9JZ0 - chains K and L of the 66 polymer chains in the assembly; structure by electron microscopy, 3.50 A resolution.

# Chain K (and L)
Protein: Portal protein
From: Escherichia phage T7
Notes: chain L of this document is another copy of the same molecule, construct and numbering; everything in this record applies to it too
UniProtKB: P03728 (PORTL_BPT7); residue numbers follow UniProt; this construct covers 1-536
Sequence (536 residues; each row starts with the number of its first residue):
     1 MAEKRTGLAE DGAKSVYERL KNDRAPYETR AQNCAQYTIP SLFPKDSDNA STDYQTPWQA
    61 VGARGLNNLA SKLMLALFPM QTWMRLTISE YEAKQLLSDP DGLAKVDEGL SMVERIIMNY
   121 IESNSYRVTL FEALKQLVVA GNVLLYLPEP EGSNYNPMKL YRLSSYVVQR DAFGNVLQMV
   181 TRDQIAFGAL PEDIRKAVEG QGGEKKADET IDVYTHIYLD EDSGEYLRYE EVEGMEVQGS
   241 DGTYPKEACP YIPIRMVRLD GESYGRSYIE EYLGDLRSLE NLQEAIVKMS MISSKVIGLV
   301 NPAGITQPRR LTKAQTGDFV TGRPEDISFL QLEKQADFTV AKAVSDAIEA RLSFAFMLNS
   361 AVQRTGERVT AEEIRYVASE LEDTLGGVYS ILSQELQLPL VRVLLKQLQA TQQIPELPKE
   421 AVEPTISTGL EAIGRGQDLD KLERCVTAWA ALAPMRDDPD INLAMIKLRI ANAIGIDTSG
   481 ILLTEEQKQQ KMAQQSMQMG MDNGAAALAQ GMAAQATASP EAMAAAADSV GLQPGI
Not modelled in the structure: 1-5, 435-536 (chain L: 1-5, 437-536)

# Chain K / chain L interface
Contacting residue pairs (131):
  Ile-39(K) / Glu-271(L)
  Ser-41(K) / Leu-259(L)
  Asn-49(K) / Gly-261(L)  hydrogen bond (side chain-backbone)
  Ala-50(K) / Pro-26(L)
  Ala-50(K) / Tyr-27(L)
  Ala-50(K) / Arg-30(L)  hydrogen bond (backbone-side chain)
  Ala-50(K) / Arg-266(L)
  Ser-51(K) / Arg-30(L)
  Thr-52(K) / Arg-30(L)
  Thr-52(K) / Arg-266(L)
  Asp-53(K) / Arg-30(L)  salt bridge
  Asp-53(K) / Arg-266(L)
  Tyr-54(K) / Leu-259(L)
  Tyr-54(K) / Arg-266(L)
  Tyr-54(K) / Glu-270(L)  hydrogen bond (backbone-side chain)
  Thr-56(K) / Glu-271(L)  hydrogen bond (side chain-backbone)
  Thr-56(K) / Gly-274(L)
  Thr-56(K) / Asp-275(L)
  Trp-58(K) / Arg-351(L)  hydrogen bond (backbone-side chain)
  Ala-60(K) / Arg-351(L)
  Arg-64(K) / Arg-351(L)
  Arg-64(K) / Phe-354(L)
  Asn-67(K) / Asp-383(L)
  Asn-67(K) / Gly-386(L)
  Asn-68(K) / Asp-383(L)
  Ser-71(K) / Glu-382(L)  hydrogen bond (side chain-backbone)
  Ser-71(K) / Asp-383(L)  hydrogen bond (side chain-backbone)
  Met-80(K) / Glu-431(L)
  Met-112(K) / Leu-96(L)  hydrophobic
  Ile-116(K) / Glu-92(L)
  Glu-122(K) / Glu-431(L)
  Ser-123(K) / Thr-87(L)
  Ser-123(K) / Thr-425(L)
  Ser-123(K) / Ser-427(L)
  Ser-125(K) / Gln-394(L)
  Ser-125(K) / Leu-398(L)
  Arg-127(K) / Glu-382(L)  salt bridge
  Val-128(K) / Ser-390(L)
  Val-128(K) / Ser-393(L)
  Val-128(K) / Gln-394(L)
  Phe-131(K) / Gly-386(L)
  Phe-131(K) / Gly-387(L)
  Glu-132(K) / Arg-258(L)  salt bridge
  Tyr-155(K) / Gln-394(L)  hydrogen bond
  Lys-159(K) / Phe-173(L)
  Arg-162(K) / Asp-260(L)
  Asp-183(K) / Phe-173(L)
  Gln-184(K) / Asp-171(L)
  Gln-184(K) / Ala-172(L)
  Gln-184(K) / Phe-173(L)  hydrogen bond (backbone-backbone)
  Ile-185(K) / Asp-171(L)
  Ile-185(K) / Phe-173(L)  hydrophobic
  Ala-186(K) / Asp-171(L)  hydrogen bond (backbone-side chain)
  Ala-186(K) / Leu-177(L)  hydrophobic
  Ala-189(K) / Asn-175(L)
  Arg-195(K) / Glu-221(L)  hydrogen bond (side chain-backbone)
  Ala-207(K) / Leu-8(L)  hydrophobic
  Asp-208(K) / Gln-169(L)
  Asp-208(K) / Leu-177(L)
  Thr-210(K) / Asp-171(L)
  Gln-283(K) / Arg-351(L)
  Ile-286(K) / Val-344(L)
  Ser-290(K) / Leu-282(L)
  Ser-290(K) / Val-344(L)
  Met-291(K) / Ser-278(L)
  Met-291(K) / Leu-282(L)  hydrophobic
  Ser-293(K) / Met-289(L)
  Ser-293(K) / Lys-334(L)
  Ser-293(K) / Asp-337(L)
  Ser-293(K) / Val-340(L)
  Ser-294(K) / Leu-282(L)
  Ser-294(K) / Ala-285(L)
  Lys-295(K) / Lys-334(L)  hydrogen bond (backbone-side chain)
  Val-296(K) / Met-289(L)  hydrophobic
  Val-296(K) / Ile-292(L)  hydrophobic
  Ile-305(K) / Pro-302(L)  hydrophobic
  Leu-311(K) / Lys-295(L)  hydrogen bond (backbone-side chain)
  Leu-311(K) / Ile-297(L)
  Leu-311(K) / Leu-299(L)  hydrophobic
  Thr-312(K) / Lys-295(L)
  Ala-314(K) / Lys-295(L)  hydrogen bond (backbone-side chain)
  Gln-315(K) / Lys-295(L)
  Gln-315(K) / Val-296(L)
  Thr-316(K) / Val-296(L)
  Gly-317(K) / Val-296(L)  hydrogen bond (backbone-backbone)
  Asp-318(K) / Val-296(L)
  Asp-318(K) / Ile-297(L)
  Asp-318(K) / Gly-298(L)  hydrogen bond (backbone-backbone)
  Phe-319(K) / Gly-298(L)
  Phe-319(K) / Val-300(L)  hydrophobic
  Phe-319(K) / Pro-308(L)  hydrophobic
  Phe-319(K) / Leu-311(L)  hydrophobic
  Phe-319(K) / Thr-312(L)
  Val-320(K) / Ile-297(L)  hydrophobic
  Val-320(K) / Gly-298(L)  hydrogen bond (backbone-backbone)
  Val-320(K) / Leu-299(L)
  Val-320(K) / Val-300(L)  hydrogen bond (backbone-backbone)
  Thr-321(K) / Val-300(L)
  Thr-321(K) / Pro-302(L)
  Gly-322(K) / Leu-299(L)
  Gly-322(K) / Val-300(L)  hydrogen bond (backbone-backbone)
  Gly-322(K) / Asn-301(L)
  Gly-322(K) / Pro-302(L)
  Arg-323(K) / Leu-299(L)
  Arg-323(K) / Asn-301(L)
  Pro-324(K) / Leu-299(L)  hydrophobic
  Pro-324(K) / Ser-328(L)
  Ile-327(K) / Leu-330(L)  hydrophobic
  Ser-328(K) / Glu-333(L)
  Phe-329(K) / Gln-331(L)
  Phe-329(K) / Leu-332(L)  hydrophobic
  Phe-329(K) / Glu-333(L)  hydrogen bond (backbone-side chain)
  Phe-329(K) / Lys-334(L)
  Leu-330(K) / Lys-334(L)  hydrogen bond (backbone-side chain)
  Gln-331(K) / Glu-333(L)
  Gln-331(K) / Ala-336(L)
  Gln-331(K) / Asp-337(L)
  Leu-332(K) / Asp-337(L)
  Gln-335(K) / Ala-336(L)
  Phe-338(K) / Val-340(L)  hydrophobic
  Phe-338(K) / Val-344(L)  hydrophobic
  Gly-366(K) / Tyr-376(L)
  Glu-367(K) / Glu-372(L)
  Glu-367(K) / Arg-375(L)
  Glu-367(K) / Tyr-376(L)
  Arg-368(K) / Glu-372(L)  salt bridge
  Arg-368(K) / Arg-375(L)
  Thr-411(K) / Glu-92(L)
  Gln-412(K) / Glu-92(L)
  Gln-413(K) / Ala-93(L)  hydrogen bond (side chain-backbone)
  Gln-413(K) / Lys-94(L)
Other interface residues (no listed pair), chain K (84 interface residues in all): Pro-44, Pro-57, Ala-63, Arg-115, Asn-119, Lys-135, Val-287, Ile-292, Arg-364, Thr-365, Val-369
Other interface residues (no listed pair), chain L (83 interface residues in all): Arg-85, Gln-95, Leu-97, Asp-222, Glu-262, Tyr-272, Asn-281, Ile-327, Gln-335, Ile-348, Ser-360, Glu-380, Leu-385, Ile-426, Gly-429, Leu-430

# Overview
Chain K and chain L form an interface of 84 and 83 residues respectively, with 22 hydrogen bonds and 4 salt
bridges. Polar contacts include Asp-53(K)/Arg-30(L), Arg-127(K)/Glu-382(L) and Glu-132(K)/Arg-258(L).
Both chains are Portal protein (Escherichia phage T7). Entry 9JZ0 (portal-tail complex of DNA-ejected T7) was
determined by electron microscopy (same publication as 9JYY and 9JYZ).
